3Q83 - chains A and B of the 3 polymer chains in the assembly; structure by X-ray diffraction, 2.50 A resolution.

== Chain A (and B) ==
Name: Nucleoside diphosphate kinase
From: Staphylococcus aureus subsp. aureus
Notes: EC 2.7.4.6; chain B of this document is another copy of the same molecule, construct and numbering; everything in this record applies to it too
UniProt: Q5HFV4 (NDK_STAAC); numbering as in UniProt (aligned over 1-149)
Chain sequence (157 residues; row label = number of the first residue in the row):
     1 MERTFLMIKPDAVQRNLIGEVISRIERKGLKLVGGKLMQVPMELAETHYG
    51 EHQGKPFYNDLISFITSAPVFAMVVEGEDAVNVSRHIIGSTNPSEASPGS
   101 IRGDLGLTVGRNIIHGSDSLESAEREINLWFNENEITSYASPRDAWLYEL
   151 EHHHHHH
Unresolved in the structure: 150-157
Differences from the reference sequence: expression tag (150-157)
Curated features (UniProtKB/Swiss-Prot):
  - active site: His-115 (Pros-phosphohistidine intermediate)
  - binding site (ATP): Lys-9, Phe-57, Arg-85, Thr-91, Arg-102, Asn-112

== How chain A and chain B interact ==
Contacting residue pairs (41):
  Arg-27(A) with Arg-15(B), hydrogen bond (backbone-side chain); Arg-24(B); Asp-104(B), salt bridge; Leu-105(B)
  Lys-28(A) with Pro-93(B), hydrogen bond (side chain-backbone); Arg-102(B), hydrogen bond (side chain-backbone); Gly-103(B), hydrogen bond (side chain-backbone); Asp-104(B); Leu-105(B); Gly-106(B), hydrogen bond (side chain-backbone); Leu-107(B)
  Gly-29(A) with Leu-107(B)
  Glu-78(A) with Thr-108(B)
  Val-83(A) with Leu-107(B), hydrophobic
  His-86(A) with Pro-93(B); Ser-94(B), hydrogen bond (side chain-backbone); Ala-96(B), hydrogen bond (side chain-backbone); Pro-98(B)
  Ile-87(A) with Gly-103(B)
  Ser-97(A) with Ser-97(B), hydrogen bond; Pro-98(B)
  Pro-98(A) with Pro-98(B)
  Gly-99(A) with Pro-98(B); Gly-99(B); Asp-104(B)
  Ser-100(A) with Pro-98(B)
  Arg-143(A) with Arg-15(B)
  Ala-145(A) with Arg-111(B), hydrogen bond (backbone-side chain)
  Trp-146(A) with Pro-10(B); Asp-11(B); Gln-14(B); Ser-67(B); Ala-68(B), hydrophobic; Arg-111(B)
  Leu-147(A) with Arg-15(B); Thr-108(B), hydrogen bond (backbone-side chain); Arg-111(B)
  Tyr-148(A) with Leu-107(B); Thr-108(B); Arg-111(B), hydrogen bond (backbone-side chain)
  Glu-149(A) with Arg-111(B)
Other interface residues (no listed pair), chain B (23 interface residues in all): Phe-64, Glu-95

== In short ==
The interface between chain A and chain B involves 17 residues on one side and 23 on the other; the contacts
include 11 hydrogen bonds and 1 salt bridge. Among the polar pairs are Arg-27(A)/Asp-104(B),
Arg-27(A)/Arg-15(B) and Lys-28(A)/Pro-93(B).
Chain A and chain B are both Nucleoside diphosphate kinase (Staphylococcus aureus subsp. aureus); the
structure, Crystal structure of Staphylococcus aureus nucleoside diphosphate kinase, was determined by X-ray
diffraction (same publication as 3Q86, 3Q89, 3Q8U, 3Q8V and 3Q8Y).
